9GUT - chains A and E of the 24 polymer chains in the assembly; structure by electron microscopy, 2.80 A resolution.

Chain A:
Molecule: 16S ribosomal RNA
From: Escherichia coli K-12
Sequence (3082 nucleotides; each row starts with the number of its first residue):
     1 AAAUUGAAGA GUUUGAUCAU GGCUCAGAUU GAACGCUGGC GGCAGGCCUA ACACAUGCAA
    61 GUCGAACGGU AACAGGAAGA AGCUUGCUUC UUUGCUGACG AGUGGCGGAC GGGUGAGUAA
   121 UGUCUGGGAA ACUGCCUGAU GGAGGGGGAU AACUACUGGA AACGGUAGCU AAUACCGCAU
   181 AACGUCGCAA GACCAAAGAG GGGUACCUUC GGGCCUCUUG CCAUCGGAUG UGCCCAGAUG
   241 GGAUUAGCUA GUAGGUGGGG UAACGGCUCA CCUAGGCGAC GAUCCCUAGC UGGUCUGAGA
   301 GGAUGACCAG CCACACUGGA ACUGAGACAC GGUCCAGACU CCUACGGGAG GCAGCAGUGG
   361 GGAAUAUUGC ACAAUGGGCG CAAGCCUGAU GCAGCCAUGC CGCGUGUAUG AAGAAGGCCU
   421 UCGGGUUGUA AAGUACUUUC AGCGGGGAGG AAGGGAGUAA AGUUAAUACC UUUGCUCAUU
   481 GACGUUACCC GCAGAAGAAG CACCGGCUAA CUCCGUGCCA GCAGCCXCGG UAAUACGGAG
   541 GGUGCAAGCG UUAAUCGGAA UUACUGGGCG UAAAGCGCAC GCAGGCGGUU UGUUAAGUCA
   601 GAUGUGAAAU CCCCGGGCUC AACCUGGGAA CUGCAUCUGA UACUGGCAAG CUUGAGUCUC
   661 GUAGAGGGGG GUAGAAUUCC AGGUGUAGCG GUGAAAUGCG UAGAGAUCUG GAGGAAUACC
   721 GGUGGCGAAG GCGGCCCCCU GGACGAAGAC UGACGCUCAG GUGCGAAAGC GUGGGGAGCA
   781 AACAGGAUUA GAUACCCUGG UAGUCCACGC CGUAAACGAU GUCGACUUGG AGGUUGUGCC
   841 CUUGAGGCGU GGCUUCCGGA GCUAACGCGU UAAGUCGACC GCCUGGGGAG UACGGCCGCA
   901 AGGUUAAAAC UCAAAUGAAU UGACGGGGGC CCGCACAAGC GGUGGAGCAU GUGGUUUAAU
   961 UCGAUGXAAC GCGAAGAACC UUACCUGGUC UUGACAUCCA CGGAAGUUUU CAGAGAUGAG
  1021 AAUGUGCCUU CGGGAACCGU GAGACAGGUG CUGCAUGGCU GUCGUCAGCU CGUGUUGUGA
  1081 AAUGUUGGGU UAAGUCCCGC AACGAGCGCA ACCCUUAUCC UUUGUUGCCA GCGGUCCGGC
  1141 CGGGAACUCA AAGGAGACUG CCAGUGAUAA ACUGGAGGAA GGUGGGGAUG ACGUCAAGUC
  1201 AUCAUGGCCC UUACGACCAG GGCUACACAC GUGCUACAAU GGCGCAUACA AAGAGAAGCG
  1261 ACCUCGCGAG AGCAAGCGGA CCUCAUAAAG UGCGUCGUAG UCCGGAUUGG AGUCUGCAAC
  1321 UCGACUCCAU GAAGUCGGAA UCGCUAGUAA UCGUGGAUCA GAAUGCCACG GUGAAUACGU
  1381 UCCCGGGCCU UGUACACACC GCCCGUXACA CCAUGGGAGU GGGUUGCAAA AGAAGUAGGU
  1441 AGCUUAACCU UCGGGAGGGC GCUUACCACU UUGUGAUUCA UGACUGGGGU GAAGUCGUAA
  1501 CAAGGUAACC GUAGGGGAAC CUGCGGUUGG AUCACCUCCU UAAAUUGAAG AGUUUGAUCA
  1561 UGGCUCAGAU UGAACGCUGG CGGCAGGCCU AACACAUGCA AGUCGAACGG UAACAGGAAG
  1621 AAGCUUGCUU CUUUGCUGAC GAGUGGCGGA CGGGUGAGUA AUGUCUGGGA AACUGCCUGA
  1681 UGGAGGGGGA UAACUACUGG AAACGGUAGC UAAUACCGCA UAACGUCGCA AGACCAAAGA
  1741 GGGGUACCUU CGGGCCUCUU GCCAUCGGAU GUGCCCAGAU GGGAUUAGCU AGUAGGUGGG
  1801 GUAACGGCUC ACCUAGGCGA CGAUCCCUAG CUGGUCUGAG AGGAUGACCA GCCACACUGG
  1861 AACUGAGACA CGGUCCAGAC UCCUACGGGA GGCAGCAGUG GGGAAUAUUG CACAAUGGGC
  1921 GCAAGCCUGA UGCAGCCAUG CCGCGUGUAU GAAGAAGGCC UUCGGGUUGU AAAGUACUUU
  1981 CAGCGGGGAG GAAGGGAGUA AAGUUAAUAC CUUUGCUCAU UGACGUUACC CGCAGAAGAA
  2041 GCACCGGCUA ACUCCGUGCC AGCAGCCXCG GUAAUACGGA GGGUGCAAGC GUUAAUCGGA
  2101 AUUACUGGGC GUAAAGCGCA CGCAGGCGGU UUGUUAAGUC AGAUGUGAAA UCCCCGGGCU
  2161 CAACCUGGGA ACUGCAUCUG AUACUGGCAA GCUUGAGUCU CGUAGAGGGG GGUAGAAUUC
  2221 CAGGUGUAGC GGUGAAAUGC GUAGAGAUCU GGAGGAAUAC CGGUGGCGAA GGCGGCCCCC
  2281 UGGACGAAGA CUGACGCUCA GGUGCGAAAG CGUGGGGAGC AAACAGGAUU AGAUACCCUG
  2341 GUAGUCCACG CCGUAAACGA UGUCGACUUG GAGGUUGUGC CCUUGAGGCG UGGCUUCCGG
  2401 AGCUAACGCG UUAAGUCGAC CGCCUGGGGA GUACGGCCGC AAGGUUAAAA CUCAAAUGAA
  2461 UUGACGGGGG CCCGCACAAG CGGUGGAGCA UGUGGUUUAA UUCGAUGXAA CGCGAAGAAC
  2521 CUUACCUGGU CUUGACAUCC ACGGAAGUUU UCAGAGAUGA GAAUGUGCCU UCGGGAACCG
  2581 UGAGACAGGU GCUGCAUGGC UGUCGUCAGC UCGUGUUGUG AAAUGUUGGG UUAAGUCCCG
  2641 CAACGAGCGC AACCCUUAUC CUUUGUUGCC AGCGGUCCGG CCGGGAACUC AAAGGAGACU
  2701 GCCAGUGAUA AACUGGAGGA AGGUGGGGAU GACGUCAAGU CAUCAUGGCC CUUACGACCA
  2761 GGGCUACACA CGUGCUACAA UGGCGCAUAC AAAGAGAAGC GACCUCGCGA GAGCAAGCGG
  2821 ACCUCAUAAA GUGCGUCGUA GUCCGGAUUG GAGUCUGCAA CUCGACUCCA UGAAGUCGGA
  2881 AUCGCUAGUA AUCGUGGAUC AGAAUGCCAC GGUGAAUACG UUCCCGGGCC UUGUACACAC
  2941 CGCCCGUXAC ACCAUGGGAG UGGGUUGCAA AAGAAGUAGG UAGCUUAACC UUCGGGAGGG
  3001 CGCUUACCAC UUUGUGAUUC AUGACUGGGG UGAAGUCGUA ACAAGGUAAC CGUAGGGGAA
  3061 CCUGCGGUUG GAUCACCUCC UU
Unresolved in the structure: 1492-1493, 1542-3082
Modified positions: PSU (pseudouridine-5'-monophosphate) at position 516, G7M (N7-methyl-guanosine-5'-monophosphate) at position 527, 2MG (2N-methylguanosine-5'-monophosphate) at position 966, 5MC (5-methylcytidine-5'-monophosphate) at position 967, 2MG (2N-methylguanosine-5'-monophosphate) at position 1207, 4OC (4n,o2'-methylcytidine-5'-monophosphate) at position 1402, 5MC (5-methylcytidine-5'-monophosphate) at position 1407, UR3 (3-methyluridine-5'-monophoshate) at position 1498, 2MG (2N-methylguanosine-5'-monophosphate) at position 1516, MA6 (6N-dimethyladenosine-5'-monophoshate) at position 1518, MA6 (6N-dimethyladenosine-5'-monophoshate) at position 1519, PSU (pseudouridine-5'-monophosphate) at position 2057, G7M (N7-methyl-guanosine-5'-monophosphate) at position 2068, 2MG (2N-methylguanosine-5'-monophosphate) at position 2507, 5MC (5-methylcytidine-5'-monophosphate) at position 2508, 2MG (2N-methylguanosine-5'-monophosphate) at position 2748, 4OC (4n,o2'-methylcytidine-5'-monophosphate) at position 2943, 5MC (5-methylcytidine-5'-monophosphate) at position 2948, UR3 (3-methyluridine-5'-monophoshate) at position 3039, 2MG (2N-methylguanosine-5'-monophosphate) at position 3057, MA6 (6N-dimethyladenosine-5'-monophoshate) at position 3059, MA6 (6N-dimethyladenosine-5'-monophoshate) at position 3060
Glycans and other covalent adducts: covalent link 2MG_1516-MA6_1519
Ion coordination: Mg2+ site 1 near G21 (its only coordinating residue here); Mg2+ site 2: C48, G115; Mg2+ site 3 near A53 (its only coordinating residue here); Mg2+ site 4: A59, U387; Mg2+ site 5 near G100 (its only coordinating residue here); Mg2+ site 6: A109, G331; Mg2+ site 7 near G111 (its only coordinating residue here); Mg2+ site 8: G115, G117, G289; Mg2+ site 9: A116, G117, G289; Mg2+ site 10 near G145 (its only coordinating residue here); Mg2+ site 11 near A171 (its only coordinating residue here); Mg2+ site 12: A174, C175; 73 more Mg2+ sites not listed

Chain E:
Protein: Small ribosomal subunit protein uS4
From: Escherichia coli K-12
UniProt: C4ZUF1 (RS4_ECOBW); residues 1-206 here = UniProt positions 1-206
Sequence (206 residues; each row starts with the number of its first residue):
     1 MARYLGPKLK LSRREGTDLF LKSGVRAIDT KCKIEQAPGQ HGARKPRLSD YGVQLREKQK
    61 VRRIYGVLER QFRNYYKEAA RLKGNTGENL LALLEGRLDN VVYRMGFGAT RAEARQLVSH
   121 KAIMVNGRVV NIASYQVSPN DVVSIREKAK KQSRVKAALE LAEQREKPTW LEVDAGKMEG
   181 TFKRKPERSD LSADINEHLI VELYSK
Unresolved in the structure: 1

How chain A and chain E interact:
Residue-residue contacts (114; chain A residue first):
  U5(A) - Ala80(E)  sugar contact
  U5(A) - Gly84(E)  base contact
  A8(A) - Gln54(E)  base contact
  A8(A) - Glu202(E)  hydrogen bond to the base
  A8(A) - Leu203(E)  base contact
  A8(A) - Ser205(E)  hydrogen bond to the base
  A8(A) - Lys206(E)  base contact
  C400(A) - Arg70(E)  salt bridge to the phosphate
  C401(A) - Arg70(E)  salt bridge to the phosphate
  C401(A) - Asn74(E)  hydrogen bond to the phosphate
  G402(A) - Gln71(E)  hydrogen bond to the phosphate
  G402(A) - Ile132(E)  phosphate contact
  G402(A) - Ser134(E)  hydrogen bond to the phosphate
  C403(A) - Ala2(E)  base contact
  C403(A) - Gln71(E)  hydrogen bond to the phosphate
  C403(A) - Ile132(E)  phosphate contact
  C403(A) - Ser134(E)  hydrogen bond to the phosphate
  G404(A) - Ala2(E)  base contact
  G404(A) - Arg115(E)  salt bridge to the phosphate
  G404(A) - Ser119(E)  sugar contact
  U405(A) - Ala2(E)  hydrogen bond to the base
  U405(A) - Arg3(E)  salt bridge to the phosphate
  U405(A) - Leu5(E)  base contact
  G406(A) - Arg3(E)  hydrogen bond to the phosphate
  G406(A) - Leu5(E)  phosphate contact
  G406(A) - Gln116(E)  hydrogen bond to the sugar
  U407(A) - Arg3(E)  salt bridge to the phosphate
  U407(A) - Thr110(E)  phosphate contact
  U407(A) - Glu113(E)  hydrogen bond to the sugar
  U407(A) - Gln116(E)  sugar contact
  A408(A) - Ser23(E)  hydrogen bond to the phosphate
  A408(A) - Thr110(E)  hydrogen bond to the phosphate
  A408(A) - Ala112(E)  phosphate contact
  U409(A) - Lys22(E)  salt bridge to the phosphate
  U409(A) - Ser23(E)  hydrogen bond to the phosphate
  G410(A) - Arg26(E)  salt bridge to the phosphate
  G410(A) - Lys31(E)  salt bridge to the phosphate
  A411(A) - Arg26(E)  salt bridge to the phosphate
  G413(A) - Lys31(E)  base contact
  G413(A) - Cys32(E)  base contact
  U426(A) - Lys33(E)  salt bridge to the phosphate
  U426(A) - Gln36(E)  phosphate contact
  U426(A) - Gly39(E)  sugar contact
  U426(A) - Gln40(E)  sugar contact
  U427(A) - Lys10(E)  phosphate contact
  U427(A) - Arg13(E)  salt bridge to the phosphate
  U427(A) - Pro38(E)  phosphate contact
  U427(A) - Gly39(E)  hydrogen bond to the phosphate
  G428(A) - Pro7(E)  phosphate contact
  G428(A) - Lys10(E)  salt bridge to the phosphate
  G428(A) - Arg13(E)  phosphate contact
  U429(A) - Leu9(E)  sugar contact
  U429(A) - Arg13(E)  salt bridge to the phosphate
  U429(A) - Lys22(E)  phosphate contact
  U429(A) - Lys31(E)  sugar contact
  U429(A) - Cys32(E)  phosphate contact
  A430(A) - Pro7(E)  phosphate contact
  A430(A) - Lys8(E)  salt bridge to the phosphate
  A430(A) - Leu9(E)  hydrogen bond to the phosphate
  A430(A) - Lys22(E)  salt bridge to the phosphate
  C436(A) - Arg154(E)  sugar contact
  U437(A) - Gln116(E)  base contact
  U437(A) - His120(E)  hydrogen bond to the sugar
  U437(A) - Gln152(E)  hydrogen bond to the phosphate
  U437(A) - Arg154(E)  hydrogen bond to the sugar
  U438(A) - His120(E)  hydrogen bond to the sugar
  U439(A) - Ser119(E)  hydrogen bond to the sugar
  U439(A) - His120(E)  sugar contact
  U439(A) - Lys121(E)  phosphate contact
  U439(A) - Asn131(E)  hydrogen bond to the sugar
  C489(A) - Lys121(E)  salt bridge to the phosphate
  C490(A) - Arg146(E)  salt bridge to the phosphate
  G491(A) - Lys148(E)  salt bridge to the phosphate
  A495(A) - His120(E)  base contact
  A499(A) - Ala2(E)  base contact
  U508(A) - Tyr51(E)  sugar contact
  A509(A) - Ser49(E)  hydrogen bond to the phosphate
  A509(A) - Tyr51(E)  phosphate contact
  A509(A) - Gly52(E)  sugar contact
  A509(A) - Leu55(E)  sugar contact
  C511(A) - His41(E)  hydrogen bond to the base
  U512(A) - Gln40(E)  sugar contact
  U512(A) - His41(E)  hydrogen bond to the sugar
  U512(A) - Arg44(E)  salt bridge to the phosphate
  G540(A) - Gln40(E)  base contact
  G541(A) - Gly39(E)  sugar contact
  G541(A) - Gln40(E)  hydrogen bond to the sugar
  G542(A) - Lys10(E)  salt bridge to the phosphate
  G542(A) - Arg14(E)  hydrogen bond to the phosphate
  G542(A) - Pro38(E)  sugar contact
  G542(A) - Gly39(E)  sugar contact
  U543(A) - Arg14(E)  salt bridge to the phosphate
  U543(A) - Pro38(E)  phosphate contact
  U543(A) - Arg56(E)  phosphate contact
  G544(A) - Arg56(E)  salt bridge to the phosphate
  G544(A) - Gln59(E)  phosphate contact
  G544(A) - Arg63(E)  salt bridge to the phosphate
  C545(A) - Lys58(E)  salt bridge to the phosphate
  C545(A) - Gln59(E)  hydrogen bond to the phosphate
  C545(A) - Arg62(E)  salt bridge to the phosphate
  C545(A) - Glu69(E)  phosphate contact
  A546(A) - Arg3(E)  base contact
  A546(A) - Leu68(E)  phosphate contact
  A546(A) - Glu69(E)  hydrogen bond to the phosphate
  A546(A) - Arg70(E)  hydrogen bond to the phosphate
  A547(A) - Ala2(E)  hydrogen bond to the phosphate
  A547(A) - Leu68(E)  phosphate contact
  C613(A) - Arg81(E)  salt bridge to the phosphate
  C614(A) - Arg81(E)  salt bridge to the phosphate
  U619(A) - Val130(E)  base contact
  U619(A) - Asn131(E)  hydrogen bond to the base
  U619(A) - Ile132(E)  base contact
  C620(A) - Ile132(E)  base contact
  C620(A) - Tyr135(E)  sugar contact
Interface residues without a listed pair, chain A (50 interface residues in all): A2, U29, C418, C419, C440
Interface residues without a listed pair, chain E (70 interface residues in all): Tyr4, Leu21, Gly24, Val25, Asp50, Arg73, Lys83, Val129, Ala133, Ser153

In short:
The interface between chain A and chain E involves 50 residues on one side and 70 on the other; the contacts
include 32 hydrogen bonds and 27 salt bridges. Among the polar pairs are A8(A)-Glu202(E), A8(A)-Ser205(E) and
U405(A)-Ala2(E). C48(A) and G115(A) coordinate Mg2+ site 2.
Here chain A is 16S ribosomal RNA and chain E is Small ribosomal subunit protein uS4, both from Escherichia
coli K-12. Entry 9GUT (30S mRNA delivery complex (bS1 resolved)) was determined by electron microscopy,
deposited together with 9GUP, 9GUQ, 9GUR, 9GUS, 9GUU, 9GUV, 9GUW and 9GUX.
